Entry 8UMH (electron microscopy, 4.10 A resolution (low resolution: residue-level contacts below are approximate; hydrogen-bond / salt-bridge calls are withheld)); this record covers chains A and S of the 30 polymer chains in the assembly.

[Chain A]
Protein: DNA-directed RNA polymerase subunit
Source organism: Saccharomyces cerevisiae
Notes: EC 2.7.7.6
UniProt: A0A6A5Q1P2 (A0A6A5Q1P2_YEASX); residues 1-1733 here = UniProt positions 1-1733
Sequence (1733 residues; row label = number of the first residue in the row):
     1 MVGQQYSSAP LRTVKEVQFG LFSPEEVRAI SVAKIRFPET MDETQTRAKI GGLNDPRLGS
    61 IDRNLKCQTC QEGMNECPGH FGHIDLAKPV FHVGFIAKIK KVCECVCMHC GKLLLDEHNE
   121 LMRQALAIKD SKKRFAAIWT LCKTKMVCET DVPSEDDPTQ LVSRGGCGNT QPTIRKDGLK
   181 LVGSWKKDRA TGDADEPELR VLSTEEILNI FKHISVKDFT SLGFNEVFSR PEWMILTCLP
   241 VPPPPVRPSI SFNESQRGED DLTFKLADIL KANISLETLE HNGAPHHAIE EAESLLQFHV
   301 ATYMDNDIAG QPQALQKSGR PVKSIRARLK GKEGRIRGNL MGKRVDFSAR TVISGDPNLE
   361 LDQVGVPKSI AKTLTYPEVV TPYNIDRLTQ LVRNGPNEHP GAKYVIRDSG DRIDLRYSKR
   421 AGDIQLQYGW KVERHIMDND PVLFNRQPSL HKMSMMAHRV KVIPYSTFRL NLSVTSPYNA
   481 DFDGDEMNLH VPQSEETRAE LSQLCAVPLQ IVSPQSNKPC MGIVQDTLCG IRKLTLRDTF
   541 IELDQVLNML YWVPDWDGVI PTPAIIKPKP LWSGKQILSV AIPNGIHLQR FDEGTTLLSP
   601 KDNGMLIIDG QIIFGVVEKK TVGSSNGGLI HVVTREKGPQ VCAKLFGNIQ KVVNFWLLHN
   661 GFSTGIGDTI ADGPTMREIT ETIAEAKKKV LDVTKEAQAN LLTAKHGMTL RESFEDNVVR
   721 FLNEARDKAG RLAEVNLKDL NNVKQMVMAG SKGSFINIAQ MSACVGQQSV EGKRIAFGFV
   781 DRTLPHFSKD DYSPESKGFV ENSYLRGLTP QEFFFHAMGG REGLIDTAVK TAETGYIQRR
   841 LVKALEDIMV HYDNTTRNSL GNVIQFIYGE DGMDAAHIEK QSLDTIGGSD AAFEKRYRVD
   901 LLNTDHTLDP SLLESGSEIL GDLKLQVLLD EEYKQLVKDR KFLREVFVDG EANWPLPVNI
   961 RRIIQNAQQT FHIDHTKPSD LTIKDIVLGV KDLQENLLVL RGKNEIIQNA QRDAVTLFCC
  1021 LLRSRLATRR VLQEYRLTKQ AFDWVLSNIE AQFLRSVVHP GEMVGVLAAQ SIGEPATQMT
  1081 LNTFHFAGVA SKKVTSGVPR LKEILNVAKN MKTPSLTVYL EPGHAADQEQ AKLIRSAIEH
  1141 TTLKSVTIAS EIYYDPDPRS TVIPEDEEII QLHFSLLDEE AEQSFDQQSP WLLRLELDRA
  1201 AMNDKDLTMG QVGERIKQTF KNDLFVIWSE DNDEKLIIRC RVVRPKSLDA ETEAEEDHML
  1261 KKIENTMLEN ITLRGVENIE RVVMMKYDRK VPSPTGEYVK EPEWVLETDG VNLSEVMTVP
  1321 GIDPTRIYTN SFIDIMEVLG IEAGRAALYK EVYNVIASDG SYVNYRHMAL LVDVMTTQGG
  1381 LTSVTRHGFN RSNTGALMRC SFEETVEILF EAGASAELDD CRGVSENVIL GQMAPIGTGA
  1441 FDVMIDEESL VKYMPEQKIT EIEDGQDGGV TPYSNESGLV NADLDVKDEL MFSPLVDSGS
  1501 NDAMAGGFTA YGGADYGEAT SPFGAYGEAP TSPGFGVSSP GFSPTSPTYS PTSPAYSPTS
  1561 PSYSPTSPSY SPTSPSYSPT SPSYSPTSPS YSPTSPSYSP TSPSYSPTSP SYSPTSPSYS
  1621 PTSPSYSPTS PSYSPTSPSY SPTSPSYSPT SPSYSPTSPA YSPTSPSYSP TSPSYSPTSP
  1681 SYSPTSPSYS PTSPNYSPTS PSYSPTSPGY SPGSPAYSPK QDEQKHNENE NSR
Unresolved in the structure: 1, 1082-1092, 1176-1184, 1246-1253, 1455-1733
Bound ions: Zn2+ site 1: Cys67, Cys70, Cys77, His80; Zn2+ site 2: Cys107, Cys110, Cys148, Cys167

[Chain S]
Protein: Transcription elongation factor
Source organism: Saccharomyces cerevisiae
UniProt: A0A6A5PWR6 (A0A6A5PWR6_YEASX); residues 1-309 here = UniProt positions 1-309
Sequence (309 residues; each row starts with the number of its first residue):
     1 MDSKEVLVHV KNLEKNKSND AAVLEILHVL DKEFVPTEKL LRETKVGVEV NKFKKSTNVE
    61 ISKLVKKMIS SWKDAINKNK RSRQAQQHHQ DHAPGNAEDK TTVGESVNGV QQPASSQSDA
   121 MKQDKYVSTK PRNSKNDGVD TAIYHHKLRD QVLKALYDVL AKESEHPPQS ILHTAKAIES
   181 EMNKVNNCDT NEAAYKARYR IIYSNVISKN NPDLKHKIAN GDITPEFLAT CDAKDLAPAP
   241 LKQKIEEIAK QNLYNAQGAT IERSVTDRFT CGKCKEKKVS YYQLQTRSAD EPLTTFCTCE
   301 ACGNRWKFS
Unresolved in the structure: 1-145
Bound ions: Zn2+: Cys271, Cys274, Cys299, Cys302

[How chain A and chain S interact]
Residue-residue contacts (68; chain A residue first):
  Glu593(A) - Lys277(S)
  Lys619(A) - Phe308(S)
  Lys619(A) - Ser309(S)
  Lys620(A) - Phe308(S)
  Thr703(A) - Tyr254(S)
  Ala704(A) - Tyr254(S)
  Lys705(A) - Tyr254(S)
  Lys705(A) - Thr260(S)
  His706(A) - Tyr254(S)
  His706(A) - Gln257(S)
  His706(A) - Gly258(S)
  His706(A) - Thr260(S)
  Gly707(A) - Gln257(S)
  Gly707(A) - Gly258(S)
  Asp716(A) - Ile261(S)
  Asp716(A) - Glu262(S)
  Arg720(A) - Glu262(S)
  Arg720(A) - Arg263(S)
  Arg720(A) - Ser264(S)
  Asp727(A) - Tyr281(S)
  Arg731(A) - Thr266(S)
  Arg731(A) - Asp267(S)
  Arg731(A) - Arg268(S)
  Phe755(A) - Arg268(S)
  Ile756(A) - Gln283(S)
  Ile756(A) - Leu293(S)
  Asn757(A) - Pro292(S)
  Asp826(A) - Gln285(S)
  Thr827(A) - Arg287(S)
  Thr827(A) - Ser288(S)
  Lys830(A) - Thr286(S)
  Glu951(A) - Lys273(S)
  Gln1078(A) - Thr286(S)
  Met1079(A) - Thr286(S)
  Gln1171(A) - Tyr203(S)
  Gln1171(A) - Ile207(S)
  Leu1172(A) - Tyr203(S)
  Leu1172(A) - Ser204(S)
  Ser1175(A) - Gln151(S)
  Ser1175(A) - Tyr199(S)
  Ser1175(A) - Tyr203(S)
  Arg1199(A) - Leu241(S)
  Arg1199(A) - Ile245(S)
  Ala1200(A) - Ile248(S)
  Ala1200(A) - Asn252(S)
  Asn1203(A) - Ile245(S)
  Asn1203(A) - Ile248(S)
  Asp1204(A) - Asn252(S)
  Trp1228(A) - Arg200(S)
  Glu1230(A) - Ile201(S)
  Glu1230(A) - Ser204(S)
  Glu1230(A) - Asn205(S)
  Asn1232(A) - Asn205(S)
  Asn1232(A) - Ala233(S)
  Asn1232(A) - Leu241(S)
  Val1282(A) - Ala256(S)
  Val1283(A) - Ala256(S)
  Val1283(A) - Gly258(S)
  Met1284(A) - Ala256(S)
  Met1284(A) - Gln257(S)
  Met1284(A) - Gly258(S)
  Met1285(A) - Gly258(S)
  Met1285(A) - Ala259(S)
  Lys1290(A) - Lys273(S)
  Lys1290(A) - Cys302(S)
  Lys1300(A) - Ala301(S)
  Lys1300(A) - Cys302(S)
  Ser1361(A) - Arg305(S)
Interface residues without a listed pair, chain A (51 interface residues in all): Met708, Ser754, Gly823, Leu824, Asn953, Thr1080, Gln1128, Lys1132, Arg1135, Glu1234, Ser1358, Asp1359, Gly1360
Interface residues without a listed pair, chain S (50 interface residues in all): Asn210, Leu236, Ala237, Leu253, Gly272, Leu284, Ala289, Thr295, Phe296

[Overview]
51 residues of chain A face 50 of chain S across their interface. The Zn2+ site 1 is built by Cys67(A),
Cys70(A), Cys77(A) and His80(A). Cys107(A), Cys110(A), Cys148(A) and Cys167(A) coordinate Zn2+ site 2.
Here chain A is DNA-directed RNA polymerase subunit and chain S is Transcription elongation factor, both from
Saccharomyces cerevisiae. Entry 8UMH (Consensus map of PICdeltaTFIIK form2) was determined by electron
microscopy.
